3NL7 - chains A and B; structure by X-ray diffraction, 1.80 A resolution.

== Chain A ==
Name: Hemoglobin subunit alpha
From: Homo sapiens
UniProt: P69905 (HBA_HUMAN); residues 1-141 here correspond to UniProt positions 2-142 (UniProt number = residue number + 1)
Amino-acid sequence (141 residues; each row starts with the number of its first residue):
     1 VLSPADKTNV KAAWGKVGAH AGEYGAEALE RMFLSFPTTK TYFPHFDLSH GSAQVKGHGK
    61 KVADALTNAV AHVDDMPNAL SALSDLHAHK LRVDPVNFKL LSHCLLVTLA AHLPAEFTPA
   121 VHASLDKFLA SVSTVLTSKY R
Bound ions: heme Fe: His-87 (together with carbon monoxide)
Small-molecule neighbours:
  - carbon monoxide (CMO): Leu-29, Phe-43, His-58, Val-62, His-87
  - carbon monoxide / heme: Leu-29, Met-32, Thr-39, Tyr-42, Phe-43, His-45, Phe-46, His-58, Lys-61, Val-62, Ala-65, Leu-66, Leu-83, Leu-86, His-87, Leu-91, Val-93, Asn-97, Phe-98, Leu-101, Leu-105, Val-132, Leu-136
  - heme (HEM): Met-32, Thr-39, Tyr-42, Phe-43, His-45, Phe-46, His-58, Lys-61, Val-62, Ala-65, Leu-66, Leu-83, Leu-86, His-87, Leu-91, Val-93, Asn-97, Phe-98, Leu-101, Leu-105, Val-132, Leu-136
Curated features (UniProtKB/Swiss-Prot):
  - binding site (O2): His-58
  - binding site (heme b): His-87
  - site: Thr-8, Asn-9 (Microbial infection: Cleavage), Lys-11 (Not glycated), Ala-13, Trp-14 (Microbial infection: Cleavage), Tyr-24, Gly-25 (Microbial infection: Cleavage), Leu-29, Glu-30 (Microbial infection: Cleavage), His-45, Phe-46 (Microbial infection: Cleavage), Asp-47, Leu-48 (Microbial infection: Cleavage), Ser-52, Ala-53 (Microbial infection: Cleavage), Val-55, Lys-56 (Microbial infection: Cleavage), Lys-56 (Not glycated), Gly-59, Lys-60 (Microbial infection: Cleavage), Lys-60 (Not glycated), Lys-90 (Not glycated), Leu-91, Arg-92 (Microbial infection: Cleavage), Lys-99 (Not glycated), Leu-106, Val-107 (Microbial infection: Cleavage), Thr-108, Leu-109 (Microbial infection: Cleavage), Val-121, His-122 (Microbial infection: Cleavage), Ser-133, Thr-134 (Microbial infection: Cleavage)
  - modified residue: Ser-3 (Phosphoserine), Lys-7 (N6-succinyllysine), Thr-8 (Phosphothreonine), Lys-11 (N6-succinyllysine), Lys-16 (N6-acetyllysine), Tyr-24 (Phosphotyrosine), Ser-35 (Phosphoserine), Lys-40 (N6-succinyllysine), Ser-49 (Phosphoserine), Ser-102 (Phosphoserine), Thr-108 (Phosphothreonine), Ser-124 (Phosphoserine), Ser-131 (Phosphoserine), Thr-134 (Phosphothreonine), Thr-137 (Phosphothreonine), Ser-138 (Phosphoserine)
  - glycosylation (N-linked (Glc) (glycation) lysine): Lys-7, Lys-16, Lys-40, Lys-61

== Chain B ==
Name: Hemoglobin subunit beta
From: Homo sapiens
UniProt: P68871 (HBB_HUMAN); residues 1-146 here correspond to UniProt positions 2-147 (UniProt number = residue number + 1)
Amino-acid sequence (146 residues; each row starts with the number of its first residue):
     1 VHLTPEEKSA VTALWGKVNV DEVGGEALGR LLVVYPWTQR FFESFGDLST PDAVMGNPKV
    61 KAWGKKVLGA FSDGLAHLDN LKGTFATLSE LHCDKLHVDP ENFRLLGNVL VCVLAHHFGK
   121 EFTPPVQAAY QKVVAGVANA LAHKYH
Differences from the reference sequence: engineered mutation Trp-63 (His64 in P68871)
Bound ions: heme Fe: His-92 (together with carbon monoxide)
Small-molecule neighbours:
  - carbon monoxide (CMO): Leu-28, Phe-42, Val-67, His-92
  - carbon monoxide / heme: Leu-28, Leu-31, Thr-38, Phe-41, Phe-42, Trp-63, Lys-66, Val-67, Ala-70, Phe-71, Phe-85, Leu-88, Leu-91, His-92, Leu-96, Val-98, Asn-102, Phe-103, Leu-106, Val-137, Leu-141
  - heme (HEM): Leu-31, Thr-38, Phe-41, Phe-42, Trp-63, Lys-66, Val-67, Ala-70, Phe-71, Phe-85, Leu-88, Leu-91, His-92, Leu-96, Val-98, Asn-102, Phe-103, Leu-106, Val-137, Leu-141
Curated features (UniProtKB/Swiss-Prot):
  - binding site ((2R)-2,3-bisphosphoglycerate): Val-1, His-2, Lys-82, His-143
  - binding site (heme b): His-92
  - site: Glu-7, Lys-8 (Microbial infection: Cleavage), Gly-25, Glu-26 (Microbial infection: Cleavage), Gly-29, Arg-30 (Microbial infection: Cleavage), Tyr-35, Pro-36 (Microbial infection: Cleavage), Trp-37, Thr-38 (Microbial infection: Cleavage), Phe-45, Gly-46 (Microbial infection: Cleavage), Asp-52, Ala-53 (Microbial infection: Cleavage), Gly-56, Asn-57 (Microbial infection: Cleavage), Lys-59 (Not glycated), Phe-71, Ser-72 (Microbial infection: Cleavage), Gly-74, Leu-75 (Microbial infection: Cleavage), Lys-82 (Not glycated), Thr-84, Phe-85 (Microbial infection: Cleavage), His-92, Cys-93 (Microbial infection: Cleavage), Lys-95 (Not glycated), Arg-104, Leu-105 (Microbial infection: Cleavage), Leu-110, Val-111 (Microbial infection: Cleavage), Gly-119, Lys-120 (Microbial infection: Cleavage), Phe-122, Thr-123 (Microbial infection: Cleavage), Ala-128, Ala-129 (Microbial infection: Cleavage) and 2 more in UniProt
  - modified residue: Val-1 (N-acetylvaline), Ser-9 (Phosphoserine), Thr-12 (Phosphothreonine), Ser-44 (Phosphoserine), Thr-50 (Phosphothreonine), Lys-59 (N6-acetyllysine), Lys-82 (N6-acetyllysine), Thr-87 (Phosphothreonine), Cys-93 (S-nitrosocysteine), Lys-144 (N6-acetyllysine)
  - glycosylation: Val-1 (N-linked (Glc) (glycation) valine), Lys-8 (N-linked (Glc) (glycation) lysine), Lys-17 (N-linked (Glc) (glycation) lysine), Lys-66 (N-linked (Glc) (glycation) lysine), Lys-120 (N-linked (Glc) (glycation) lysine), Lys-144 (N-linked (Glc) (glycation) lysine)
What the authors report for this chain:
  - binding site for heme: Trp-63

== Interface between chain A and chain B ==
Residue-residue contacts (37; chain A residue first):
  Glu-30(A) / Pro-124(B)
  Arg-31(A) / Phe-122(B)  hydrogen bond (side chain-backbone)
  Arg-31(A) / Thr-123(B)
  Arg-31(A) / Pro-124(B)
  Arg-31(A) / Gln-127(B)  hydrogen bond
  Leu-34(A) / Pro-124(B)  hydrophobic
  Leu-34(A) / Pro-125(B)
  Leu-34(A) / Ala-128(B)
  Ser-35(A) / Gln-127(B)
  Ser-35(A) / Ala-128(B)
  Ser-35(A) / Gln-131(B)
  Phe-36(A) / Gln-131(B)
  His-103(A) / Asn-108(B)
  His-103(A) / Val-111(B)
  His-103(A) / Gln-127(B)
  His-103(A) / Gln-131(B)  hydrogen bond
  Cys-104(A) / Gln-127(B)
  Val-107(A) / Val-111(B)  hydrophobic
  Val-107(A) / Ala-115(B)
  Val-107(A) / Gln-127(B)
  Ala-110(A) / Cys-112(B)
  Ala-110(A) / Ala-115(B)
  Ala-110(A) / His-116(B)
  Ala-111(A) / Ala-115(B)
  Ala-111(A) / Gly-119(B)
  Pro-114(A) / His-116(B)  hydrogen bond (backbone-side chain)
  Phe-117(A) / Arg-30(B)  hydrogen bond (backbone-side chain)
  Phe-117(A) / His-116(B)
  Thr-118(A) / Arg-30(B)  hydrogen bond (backbone-side chain)
  Pro-119(A) / Arg-30(B)
  Pro-119(A) / Val-33(B)
  Pro-119(A) / Met-55(B)  hydrophobic
  His-122(A) / Arg-30(B)  hydrogen bond
  His-122(A) / Val-34(B)
  Ala-123(A) / Val-34(B)
  Asp-126(A) / Val-34(B)
  Asp-126(A) / Tyr-35(B)  hydrogen bond
Interface residues without a listed pair, chain A (20 interface residues in all): Lys-99, Leu-106, Ala-120
Interface residues without a listed pair, chain B (23 interface residues in all): Glu-26, Pro-51, Arg-104, Val-109, Lys-120

== Summary ==
Chain A and chain B form an interface of 20 and 23 residues respectively, with 8 hydrogen bonds. Among the
polar pairs are Arg-31(A)/Phe-122(B), Arg-31(A)/Gln-127(B) and His-103(A)/Gln-131(B). Ligands of chain A:
heme, carbon monoxide and carbon monoxide / heme. The paper reports a binding site for heme at Trp-63(B).
Here chain A is Hemoglobin subunit alpha and chain B is Hemoglobin subunit beta, both from Homo sapiens. Entry
3NL7 (Human Hemoglobin A mutant beta H63W carbonmonoxy-form) was determined by X-ray diffraction, deposited
together with 3OGB, 3NML and 3NMM.
